Entry 8GD3 (X-ray diffraction, 2.19 A resolution); this record covers chain A.

== Chain A ==
Molecule: HIV-1 LM/HS clade A/E CRF01 gp120 core
Source organism: Human immunodeficiency virus 1
UniProt: A0A0M3KKW9 (A0A0M3KKW9_9HIV1); the author numbering skips numbers that UniProt does not, so the offset changes along the chain: 44-124 = UniProt 1-81; 198-303 = UniProt 82-187; 320-355 = UniProt 188-223; 357-395 = UniProt 224-262; 1 more segments
Sequence (355 residues; row label = number of the first residue in the row; note: 96 numbers in that range are skipped by the numbering (no residue carries them; nothing is unmodelled there)):
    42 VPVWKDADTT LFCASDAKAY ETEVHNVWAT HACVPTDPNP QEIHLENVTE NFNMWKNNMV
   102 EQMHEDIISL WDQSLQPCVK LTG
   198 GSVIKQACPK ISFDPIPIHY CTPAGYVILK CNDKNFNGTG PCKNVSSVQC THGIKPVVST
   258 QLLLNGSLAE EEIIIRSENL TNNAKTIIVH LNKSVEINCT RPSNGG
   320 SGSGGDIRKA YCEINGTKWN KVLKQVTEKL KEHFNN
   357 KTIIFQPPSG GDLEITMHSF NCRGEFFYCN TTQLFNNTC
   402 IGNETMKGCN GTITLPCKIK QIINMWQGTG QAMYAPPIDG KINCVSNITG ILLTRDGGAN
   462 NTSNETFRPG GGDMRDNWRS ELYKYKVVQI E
Disordered / not traced: 42, 320-324, 402-407
Construct notes: expression tag (42-43); engineered mutation Tyr61 (His18 in A0A0M3KKW9), His105 (Gln62 in A0A0M3KKW9), Ile108 (Val65 in A0A0M3KKW9), Ser375 (His242 in A0A0M3KKW9), Asp474 (Asn335 in A0A0M3KKW9), Met475 (Ile336 in A0A0M3KKW9), Arg476 (Lys337 in A0A0M3KKW9)
Disulfides: Cys54-Cys74, Cys119-Cys205, Cys218-Cys247, Cys228-Cys239, Cys296-Cys331, Cys378-Cys445, Cys385-Cys418, Cys395-Cys410
Covalently attached groups: N-acetylglucosamine (NAG) linked to Asn234, Asn241, Asn262, Asn276, Asn289, Asn295, Asn334, Asn386, Asn448, Asn461
Ligand contacts: DL-I-101 (Z1Z; (3S,5R)-N-(4-chloro-3-fluorophenyl)-1-(4-glycylpiperazine-1-carbonyl)-5-(hydroxymethyl)piperidine-3-carboxamide): Trp112, Val255, Ser256, Thr257, Asp368, Glu370, Ile371, Ser375, Phe376, Asn377, Phe382, Ile424, Asn425, Met426, Trp427, Gln428, Gly429, Thr430, Gly473, Met475, Arg476
From the paper describing this entry:
  - binding site for DL-I-101: Asp368, Glu370, Met426, Trp427, Gln428, Arg476

== Summary ==
Ligands of chain A: DL-I-101. Covalently linked N-acetylglucosamine: at Asn234, Asn241, Asn262, Asn276, Asn289
and Asn295 and 4 more. The paper reports a binding site for DL-I-101 at Asp368, Glu370 and Met426 among
others.
Chain A is HIV-1 LM/HS clade A/E CRF01 gp120 core (Human immunodeficiency virus 1); the structure, Crystal
Structure of HIV-1 LM/HT Clade A/E CRF01 GP120 Core in Complex with DL-I-101, was determined by X-ray
diffraction together with 8GCZ, 8GD1, 8GD5 and 8GJT from the same study.
